Entry 6BYM (X-ray diffraction, 2.20 A resolution); this record covers chains A and B.

== Chain A (and B) ==
Molecule: Sterol-binding protein
From: Saccharomyces cerevisiae
Notes: fragment: LAM4 (YHR080C)-StARkin domain; chain B of this document is another copy of the same molecule, construct and numbering; everything in this record applies to it too
Reference sequence: A0A250WL92 (A0A250WL92_YEASX); residues 4-203 here correspond to UniProt positions 946-1145 (UniProt number = residue number + 942)
Chain sequence (203 residues; row label = number of the first residue in the row):
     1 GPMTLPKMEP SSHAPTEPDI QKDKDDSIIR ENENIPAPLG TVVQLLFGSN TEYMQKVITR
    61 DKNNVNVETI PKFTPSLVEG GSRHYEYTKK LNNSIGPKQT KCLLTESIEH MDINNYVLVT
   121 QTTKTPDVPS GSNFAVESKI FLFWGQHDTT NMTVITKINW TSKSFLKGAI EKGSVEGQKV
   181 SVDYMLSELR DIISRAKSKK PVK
Disordered / not traced: 1-3 (chain B: 1, 197-203)
Differences from the reference sequence: expression tag (1-3)
Residues lining bound ligands: 25-hydroxycholesterol (HC3): Tyr-87, Lys-89, Leu-91, Ile-95, Gly-96, Pro-97, Thr-100, Cys-102, Leu-104, Gln-121, Thr-123, Thr-125, Val-128, Pro-129, Phe-134, Val-136, Ser-138, Ala-169, Ile-170, Gly-173, Ser-174, Gly-177, Gln-178, Ser-181
Reported in the primary citation:
  - binding site for 25-hydroxycholesterol: Tyr-87, Gln-121, Ser-181

== Chain A / chain B interface ==
Contacting residue pairs - 34 pairs, chain A then chain B:
  Arg-30(A) / Asn-32(B)
  Arg-60(A) / Arg-30(B)
  Arg-60(A) / Glu-33(B)  salt bridge
  Lys-62(A) / Arg-190(B)
  Ile-95(A) / His-147(B)
  Lys-172(A) / His-147(B)  hydrogen bond
  Glu-176(A) / Gln-146(B)  hydrogen bond
  Asp-183(A) / Asn-32(B)
  Tyr-184(A) / Glu-33(B)  hydrogen bond
  Tyr-184(A) / Arg-190(B)  hydrogen bond
  Ser-187(A) / Arg-30(B)  hydrogen bond
  Asp-191(A) / Arg-30(B)  salt bridge
  Asp-191(A) / Lys-179(B)  salt bridge
  Ser-194(A) / Lys-172(B)  hydrogen bond (backbone-side chain)
  Ser-194(A) / Glu-176(B)  hydrogen bond
  Ser-198(A) / Lys-172(B)
  Ser-198(A) / Glu-176(B)
  Lys-199(A) / Asn-93(B)
  Lys-200(A) / Asn-92(B)
  Lys-200(A) / Asn-93(B)  hydrogen bond (backbone-side chain)
  Pro-201(A) / Leu-91(B)
  Pro-201(A) / Asn-92(B)  hydrogen bond (backbone-backbone)
  Pro-201(A) / Gly-173(B)
  Pro-201(A) / Glu-176(B)
  Pro-201(A) / Gly-177(B)
  Val-202(A) / Asn-63(B)
  Val-202(A) / Lys-89(B)
  Val-202(A) / Asn-92(B)  hydrogen bond (backbone-side chain)
  Val-202(A) / Val-180(B)  hydrophobic
  Lys-203(A) / Lys-62(B)
  Lys-203(A) / Asn-63(B)  hydrogen bond (backbone-side chain)
  Lys-203(A) / Asn-92(B)
  Lys-203(A) / Val-180(B)
  Lys-203(A) / Tyr-184(B)
Interface residues without a listed pair, chain A (19 interface residues in all): Arg-195, Lys-197
Interface residues without a listed pair, chain B (21 interface residues in all): Lys-90, Asp-183

== Summary ==
The interface between chain A and chain B involves 19 residues on one side and 21 on the other; the contacts
include 11 hydrogen bonds and 3 salt bridges. Polar contacts include Arg-60(A)/Glu-33(B), Asp-191(A)/Arg-30(B)
and Asp-191(A)/Lys-179(B). Chain A binds 25-hydroxycholesterol. From the paper: a binding site for
25-hydroxycholesterol at Tyr-87(A), Gln-121(A) and Ser-181(A).
Both chains are Sterol-binding protein (Saccharomyces cerevisiae). Entry 6BYM (Crystal structure of the
sterol-bound second StART domain of yeast Lam4) was determined by X-ray diffraction, deposited together with
6BYD.
